5EZY - chains B and C of the 6 polymer chains in the assembly; structure by X-ray diffraction, 2.05 A resolution.

== Chain B ==
Protein: Tubulin beta-2B chain
Organism: Bos taurus
UniProtKB: Q6B856 (TBB2B_BOVIN); the author numbering skips numbers that UniProt does not, so the offset changes along the chain: 1-42 = UniProt 1-42; 45-360 = UniProt 43-358; 369-455 = UniProt 359-445
Sequence (445 residues; each row starts with the number of its first residue; note: 10 numbers in that range are skipped by the numbering (no residue carries them; nothing is unmodelled there)):
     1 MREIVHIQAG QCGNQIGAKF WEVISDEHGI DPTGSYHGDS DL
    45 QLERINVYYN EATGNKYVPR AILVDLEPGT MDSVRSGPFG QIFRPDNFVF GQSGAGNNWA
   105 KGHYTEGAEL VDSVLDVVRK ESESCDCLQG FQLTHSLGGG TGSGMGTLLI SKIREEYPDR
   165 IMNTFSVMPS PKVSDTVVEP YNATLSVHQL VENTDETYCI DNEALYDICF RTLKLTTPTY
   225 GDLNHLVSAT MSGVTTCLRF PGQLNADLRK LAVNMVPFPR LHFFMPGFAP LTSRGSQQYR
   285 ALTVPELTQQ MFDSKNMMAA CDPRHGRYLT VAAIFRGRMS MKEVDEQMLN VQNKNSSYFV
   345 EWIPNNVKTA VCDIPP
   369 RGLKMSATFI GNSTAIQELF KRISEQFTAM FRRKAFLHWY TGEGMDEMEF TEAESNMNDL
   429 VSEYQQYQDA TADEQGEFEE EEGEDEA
Unresolved in the structure: 1, 439-455
Covalently attached groups: taccalonolide AJ (TAJ) linked to Asp-226
Bound ions: Mg2+: Gln-11 (together with GDP)
Small-molecule neighbours:
  - GDP (guanosine-5'-diphosphate): Gly-10, Gln-11, Cys-12, Gln-15, Asp-69, Ala-99, Asn-101, Ser-140, Gly-142, Gly-143, Gly-144, Thr-145, Gly-146, Ser-147, Val-171, Pro-173, Val-177, Asp-179, Glu-183, Asn-206, Leu-209, Tyr-224, Leu-227, Asn-228
  - taccalonolide AJ (TAJ): Lys-19, Leu-217, Leu-219, Thr-223, Gly-225, His-229, Leu-230, Phe-272, Thr-276, Ser-277, Arg-278, Gly-370, Leu-371
Swiss-Prot annotation at these positions:
  - motif: Met-1 to Ile-4 (MREI motif)
  - binding site (GTP): Gln-11, Glu-71, Ser-140, Gly-144, Thr-145, Gly-146, Asn-206, Asn-228
  - binding site (Mg(2+)): Glu-71
  - modified residue: Ser-40 (Phosphoserine), Thr-57 (Phosphothreonine), Lys-60 (N6-acetyllysine), Ser-174 (Phosphoserine), Thr-287 (Phosphothreonine), Thr-292 (Phosphothreonine), Arg-320 (Omega-N-methylarginine), Glu-448 (5-glutamyl polyglutamate)
  - cross-link (Glycyl lysine isopeptide (Lys-Gly)): Lys-60 (interchain with G-Cter in ubiquitin), Lys-326 (interchain with G-Cter in ubiquitin)
Reported in the primary citation:
  - binding site for taccalonolide AJ: Lys-19, Asp-226, His-229, Thr-276, Arg-278

== Chain C ==
Protein: Tubulin alpha-1B chain
Organism: Sus scrofa
UniProtKB: Q2XVP4 (TBA1B_PIG); residue numbers follow UniProt; this construct covers 1-450
Sequence (450 residues; numbered 1 to 450; the number before each row is that of its first residue):
     1 MRECISIHVG QAGVQIGNAC WELYCLEHGI QPDGQMPSDK TIGGGDDSFN TFFSETGAGK
    61 HVPRAVFVDL EPTVIDEVRT GTYRQLFHPE QLITGKEDAA NNYARGHYTI GKEIIDLVLD
   121 RIRKLADQCT GLQGFLVFHS FGGGTGSGFT SLLMERLSVD YGKKSKLEFS IYPAPQVSTA
   181 VVEPYNSILT THTTLEHSDC AFMVDNEAIY DICRRNLDIE RPTYTNLNRL ISQIVSSITA
   241 SLRFDGALNV DLTEFQTNLV PYPRIHFPLA TYAPVISAEK AYHEQLSVAE ITNACFEPAN
   301 QMVKCDPRHG KYMACCLLYR GDVVPKDVNA AIATIKTKRS IQFVDWCPTG FKVGINYQPP
   361 TVVPGGDLAK VQRAVCMLSN TTAIAEAWAR LDHKFDLMYA KRAFVHWYVG EGMEEGEFSE
   421 AREDMAALEK DYEEVGVDSV EGEGEEEGEE
Unresolved in the structure: 441-450
Bound ions: Ca2+: Asp-39, Thr-41, Gly-44, Glu-55
Small-molecule neighbours: GTP (guanosine-5'-triphosphate): Gly-10, Gln-11, Ala-12, Gln-15, Ile-16, Asp-69, Asp-98, Ala-99, Ala-100, Asn-101, Ser-140, Gly-142, Gly-143, Gly-144, Thr-145, Gly-146, Ile-171, Pro-173, Val-177, Ser-178, Thr-179, Glu-183, Asn-206, Tyr-224, Leu-227, Asn-228, Ile-231
Swiss-Prot annotation at these positions:
  - motif: Met-1 to Cys-4 (MREC motif)
  - active site: Glu-254
  - binding site (GTP): Gly-10, Gln-11, Ala-12, Gln-15, Glu-71, Ala-99, Ser-140, Gly-143, Gly-144, Thr-145, Gly-146, Thr-179, Glu-183, Asn-206, Tyr-224, Asn-228, Leu-252
  - binding site (Mg(2+)): Glu-71
  - modified residue: Lys-40 (N6,N6,N6-trimethyllysine), Ser-48 (Phosphoserine), Ser-232 (Phosphoserine), Tyr-282 (3'-nitrotyrosine), Arg-339 (Omega-N-methylarginine), Ser-439 (Phosphoserine), Glu-443 (5-glutamyl polyglutamate), Glu-445 (5-glutamyl polyglutamate)
  - cross-link (Glycyl lysine isopeptide (Lys-Gly)): Lys-326 (interchain with G-Cter in ubiquitin), Lys-370 (interchain with G-Cter in ubiquitin)

== Interface between chain B and chain C ==
Residue-residue contacts (40; chain B residue first):
  Gln-96(B) / Met-1(C)
  Ser-97(B) / Arg-2(C)
  Asn-101(B) / Glu-254(C)  hydrogen bond
  Asp-179(B) / Glu-254(C)
  Asp-179(B) / Lys-352(C)  hydrogen bond (backbone-side chain)
  Thr-180(B) / Glu-254(C)
  Thr-180(B) / Asn-258(C)
  Val-181(B) / Asn-258(C)  hydrogen bond (backbone-side chain)
  Val-181(B) / Pro-348(C)
  Thr-221(B) / Pro-325(C)
  Thr-221(B) / Lys-326(C)
  Thr-221(B) / Asn-329(C)
  Ala-397(B) / Trp-346(C)
  Met-398(B) / Trp-346(C)
  Arg-400(B) / Asp-345(C)
  Arg-400(B) / Ser-439(C)  hydrogen bond
  Arg-401(B) / Tyr-262(C)  hydrogen bond (backbone-side chain)
  Arg-401(B) / Asp-345(C)  salt bridge
  Arg-401(B) / Trp-346(C)
  Arg-401(B) / Glu-434(C)  hydrogen bond (side chain-backbone)
  Arg-401(B) / Val-435(C)
  Arg-401(B) / Val-437(C)  hydrogen bond (side chain-backbone)
  Arg-401(B) / Asp-438(C)
  Arg-401(B) / Ser-439(C)  hydrogen bond
  Lys-402(B) / Tyr-262(C)
  Ala-403(B) / Pro-261(C)
  Ala-403(B) / Tyr-262(C)
  Ala-403(B) / Trp-346(C)  hydrophobic
  Phe-404(B) / Thr-257(C)
  Phe-404(B) / Asn-258(C)
  Phe-404(B) / Val-260(C)
  Phe-404(B) / Pro-261(C)  hydrogen bond (backbone-backbone)
  Phe-404(B) / Trp-346(C)  hydrophobic
  His-406(B) / Val-260(C)  hydrogen bond (side chain-backbone)
  His-406(B) / Pro-261(C)
  His-406(B) / Tyr-262(C)
  His-406(B) / Pro-263(C)
  Trp-407(B) / Gln-256(C)
  Trp-407(B) / Thr-257(C)  hydrogen bond (side chain-backbone)
  Trp-407(B) / Val-260(C)
Also at the interface, not in a pair above, chain B (19 interface residues in all): Gly-100, Val-182, Leu-405
Also at the interface, not in a pair above, chain C (23 interface residues in all): Cys-347

== In short ==
Chain B and chain C form an interface of 19 and 23 residues respectively; the contacts include 11 hydrogen
bonds and 1 salt bridge. Polar pairs include Arg-401(B)/Asp-345(C), Asn-101(B)/Glu-254(C) and
Asp-179(B)/Lys-352(C). Ligands of chain B: GDP. Bound to chain C: GTP. The paper reports a binding site for
taccalonolide AJ at Lys-19(B), Asp-226(B) and His-229(B) among others.
Chain B is Tubulin beta-2B chain (Bos taurus) and chain C is Tubulin alpha-1B chain (Sus scrofa); the
structure, Crystal structure of T2R-TTL-taccalonolide AJ complex, was determined by X-ray diffraction.
